2SPM - chain A; structure by X-ray diffraction, 1.70 A resolution.

Chain A:
Protein: Myoglobin
Organism: Physeter catodon
UniProt: P02185 (MYG_PHYCA); residues 1-153 here = UniProt positions 1-153
Chain sequence (154 residues; numbered 0 to 153; the number before each row is that of its first residue; numbering starts at 0):
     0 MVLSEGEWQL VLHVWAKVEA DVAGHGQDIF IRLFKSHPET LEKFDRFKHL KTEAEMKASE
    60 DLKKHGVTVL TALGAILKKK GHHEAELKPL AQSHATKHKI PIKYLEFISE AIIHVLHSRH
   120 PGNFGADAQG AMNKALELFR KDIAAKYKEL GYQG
Differences from the reference sequence: conflict Phe29 (Leu in P02185), Asn122 (Asp in P02185)
Metal / ion sites: heme Fe near His93 (its only coordinating residue here)
Residues lining bound ligands: heme (HEM): Thr39, Lys42, Phe43, Arg45, His64, Thr67, Val68, Ala71, Leu72, Leu89, Ser92, His93, His97, Ile99, Tyr103, Leu104, Ile107, Phe138

Summary:
Ligands of chain A: heme.
Chain A is Myoglobin (Physeter catodon); the structure, A novel site-directed mutant of myoglobin with an
unusually high O2 affinity and low autooxidation rate, was determined by X-ray diffraction (same publication
as 1MOA, 2SPL, 2SPN and 2SPO).
